Entry 8CMA (X-ray diffraction, 3.29 A resolution); this record covers chains H and L of the 3 polymer chains in the assembly.

== Chain H ==
Protein: BA.4/5-35 heavy chain
From: Homo sapiens
Chain sequence (223 residues; numbered 1 to 223; the number before each row is that of its first residue):
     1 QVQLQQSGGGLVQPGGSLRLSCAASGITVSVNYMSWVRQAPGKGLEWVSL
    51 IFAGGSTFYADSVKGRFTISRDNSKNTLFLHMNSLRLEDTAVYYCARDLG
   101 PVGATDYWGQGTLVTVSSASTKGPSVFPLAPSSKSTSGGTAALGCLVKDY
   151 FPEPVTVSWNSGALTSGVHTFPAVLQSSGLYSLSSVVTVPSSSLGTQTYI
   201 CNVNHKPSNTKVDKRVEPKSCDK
Not modelled in the structure: 134-138, 220-223
Disulfides: Cys22-Cys95, Cys145-Cys201

== Chain L ==
Protein: BA.4/5-35 light chain
From: Homo sapiens
Chain sequence (216 residues; row label = number of the first residue in the row):
     1 DIVMTQTPATLSVSPGERATLSCRASQSVSSNLAWYQQKPGQAPRLLIYG
    51 ASTRATGIPARFSGSGSETEFTLTISSLQSEDFALYYCQQYHTWPPMYTF
   101 GQGTKVEIKRTVAAPSVFIFPPSDEQLKSGTASVVCLLNNFYPREAKVQW
   151 KVDNALQSGNSQESVTEQDSKDSTYSLSSTLTLSKADYEKHKVYACEVTH
   201 QGLSSPVTKSFNRGEC
Not modelled in the structure: 216
Disulfides: Cys23-Cys88, Cys136-Cys196

== Chain H / chain L interface ==
Contacting residue pairs (67; chain H residue first):
  Tyr33(H) with Trp94(L), hydrophobic
  Ser35(H) with Trp94(L); Tyr98(L)
  Val37(H) with Tyr98(L)
  Gln39(H) with Gln38(L), hydrogen bond; Tyr87(L), hydrogen bond
  Leu45(H) with Phe100(L), hydrophobic
  Trp47(H) with Pro96(L); Met97(L), hydrophobic; Tyr98(L)
  Leu50(H) with Trp94(L), hydrophobic; Pro96(L)
  Phe52(H) with Pro95(L)
  Tyr94(H) with Gln38(L), hydrogen bond; Gln42(L); Ala43(L), hydrophobic
  Asp98(H) with Trp94(L); Tyr98(L)
  Gly100(H) with Tyr91(L); Trp94(L)
  Pro101(H) with Tyr91(L)
  Gly103(H) with Leu46(L); Tyr49(L)
  Ala104(H) with Ala34(L), hydrophobic; Tyr36(L); Leu46(L), hydrophobic; Tyr49(L), hydrophobic
  Thr105(H) with Tyr36(L), hydrogen bond (backbone-side chain); Leu46(L); Gln89(L)
  Asp106(H) with Leu46(L)
  Trp108(H) with Tyr36(L); Pro44(L); Phe100(L), hydrophobic
  Gly109(H) with Ala43(L)
  Phe127(H) with Ser123(L); Glu125(L); Gln126(L)
  Pro128(H) with Ser123(L); Glu125(L)
  Leu129(H) with Phe120(L), hydrophobic
  Ala130(H) with Phe120(L)
  Thr140(H) with Phe118(L)
  Ala142(H) with Phe118(L), hydrophobic; Phe120(L)
  Lys148(H) with Gln126(L); Ser133(L); Thr182(L)
  His169(H) with Asn139(L), hydrogen bond; Asn140(L), hydrogen bond; Asp169(L); Ser176(L), hydrogen bond
  Phe171(H) with Leu137(L), hydrophobic; Ser164(L); Thr166(L); Ser176(L); Leu177(L); Ser178(L)
  Pro172(H) with Ser164(L), hydrogen bond (backbone-side chain); Val165(L)
  Val174(H) with Glu163(L); Ser164(L)
  Leu175(H) with Gln162(L)
  Gln176(H) with Gln162(L)
  Ser184(H) with Ser178(L), hydrogen bond
  Val186(H) with Leu137(L), hydrophobic
  Thr188(H) with Asn139(L)
Also at the interface, not in a pair above, chain H (45 interface residues in all): Lys43, Gly44, Gln110, Pro131, Ser132, Ala141, Leu143, Leu146, Thr170, Ser177, Lys214
Also at the interface, not in a pair above, chain L (40 interface residues in all): Ile119, Thr131, Val135, Thr180
Interface features reported in the paper:
  - specific contacts: Trp94(L)-Gly100(H) (pi stacking)

== Summary ==
45 residues of chain H face 40 of chain L across their interface; the contacts include 9 hydrogen bonds. Polar
pairs include Gln39(H)-Gln38(L), Gln39(H)-Tyr87(L) and Tyr94(H)-Gln38(L). The authors report pi stacking
between Trp94(L) and Gly100(H).
Chain H is BA.4/5-35 heavy chain and chain L is BA.4/5-35 light chain, both from Homo sapiens; the structure,
SARS-CoV-2 Delta-RBD complexed with BA.4/5-35 Fab, was determined by X-ray diffraction.
